PDB entry 3EG3 | X-ray diffraction, 1.40 A resolution | chain A

Chain A:
Protein: Proto-oncogene tyrosine-protein kinase ABL1
Source organism: Homo sapiens
Notes: EC 2.7.10.2; fragment: sh3 domain, residues 60-121
Reference sequence: P00519 (ABL1_HUMAN); residues 60-121 here = UniProt positions 60-121
Chain sequence (63 residues; row label = number of the first residue in the row):
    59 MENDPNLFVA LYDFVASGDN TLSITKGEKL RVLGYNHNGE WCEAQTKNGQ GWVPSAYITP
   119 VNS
Differences from the reference sequence: initiating methionine (59); engineered mutation A114 (Asn in P00519)
Swiss-Prot annotation at these positions:
  - modified residue (Phosphotyrosine): Y70, Y115
From the paper describing this entry:
  - mutagenesis - N114A: unchanged stability
  - mutagenesis - N94A, N94Q: decreased stability

Overview:
The paper reports that N94A and N94Q reduce stability; N114A leaves stability unchanged.
Chain A is Proto-oncogene tyrosine-protein kinase ABL1 (Homo sapiens); the structure, Crystal structure of the
N114A mutant of ABL-SH3 domain, was determined by X-ray diffraction together with 3EG0, 3EG1, 3EG2 and 3EGU
from the same study.
